Entry 1MFD (X-ray diffraction, 2.10 A resolution); this record covers chains L and H.

# Chain L
Name: IGG1-lambda SE155-4 fab (light chain)
Source organism: Mus musculus
Notes: antibody fragment or engineered binder
Sequence (215 residues; numbered 1 to 215; the number before each row is that of its first residue):
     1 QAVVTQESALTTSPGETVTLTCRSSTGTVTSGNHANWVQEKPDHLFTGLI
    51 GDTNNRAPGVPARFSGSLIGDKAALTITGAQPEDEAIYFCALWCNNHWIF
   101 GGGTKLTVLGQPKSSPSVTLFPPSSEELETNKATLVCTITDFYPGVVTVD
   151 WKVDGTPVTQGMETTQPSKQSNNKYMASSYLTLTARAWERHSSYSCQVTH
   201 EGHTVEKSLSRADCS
Unresolved in the structure: 213-215
Construct notes: conflict Thr28 (Ala47 in 387376), Ser31 (Thr50 in 387376), Gly32 (Ser51 in 387376), His34 (Tyr53 in 387376), Asp52 (Gly71 in 387376), Pro82 (Thr101 in 387376), Cys94 (Tyr113 in 387376), Asn95 (Ser114 in 387376), Ile99 (Val118 in 387376)
Disulfide bonds: Cys22-Cys90, Cys137-Cys196

# Chain H
Name: IGG1-lambda SE155-4 fab (heavy chain)
Source organism: Mus musculus
Notes: antibody fragment or engineered binder
Sequence (219 residues; numbered 251 to 469; the number before each row is that of its first residue):
   251 EVQVQQSGTVLARPGASVKMSCKASGYTFTNYWMHWIKQRPGQGLEWIGA
   301 IYPGNSATFYNHKFRAKTKLTAVTSTITAYMELSSLTNEDSAVYYCTRGG
   351 HGYYGDYWGQGASLTVSSAKTTPPSVYPLAPGSAAQTDSMVTLGCLVKGY
   401 FPEPVTVTWNSGSLSSGVHTFPAVLQSDLYTLSSSVTVPSSTWPSETVTC
   451 NVAHPASSTKVDKKIVPRC
Unresolved in the structure: 384-389, 469
Construct notes: conflict Arg468 (Asp240 in 208365)
Disulfide bonds: Cys272-Cys346, Cys395-Cys450

# Chain L / chain H interface
Residue-residue contacts (72):
  His34(L) - Gly352(H)
  Asn36(L) - Gly352(H)
  Asn36(L) - Tyr353(H)
  Asn36(L) - Tyr354(H)
  Val38(L) - Tyr354(H)
  Val38(L) - Trp358(H)  hydrophobic
  Glu40(L) - Gln289(H)
  His44(L) - Gln289(H)  hydrogen bond
  His44(L) - Val343(H)
  His44(L) - Tyr345(H)  hydrogen bond
  Phe46(L) - Gln289(H)
  Phe46(L) - Tyr345(H)
  Phe46(L) - Trp358(H)  hydrophobic
  Gly48(L) - Gly355(H)
  Gly48(L) - Asp356(H)  hydrogen bond (backbone-backbone)
  Gly51(L) - Tyr353(H)
  Asp52(L) - Gly352(H)  hydrogen bond (backbone-backbone)
  Pro58(L) - Tyr357(H)
  Phe89(L) - Leu295(H)  hydrophobic
  Trp93(L) - Trp297(H)  hydrophobic
  Trp93(L) - Phe309(H)  hydrophobic
  Asn96(L) - Trp297(H)
  His97(L) - Trp297(H)
  His97(L) - Tyr310(H)
  His97(L) - Asn311(H)
  His97(L) - His312(H)  hydrogen bond (side chain-backbone)
  Trp98(L) - His285(H)
  Trp98(L) - Trp297(H)
  Trp98(L) - Gly352(H)
  Trp98(L) - Tyr354(H)
  Phe100(L) - Ile287(H)  hydrophobic
  Phe100(L) - Leu295(H)  hydrophobic
  Phe100(L) - Trp297(H)
  Phe100(L) - Tyr354(H)
  Phe121(L) - Leu379(H)  hydrophobic
  Phe121(L) - Ala380(H)
  Phe121(L) - Thr392(H)
  Phe121(L) - Gly394(H)
  Pro122(L) - Arg468(H)
  Pro123(L) - Arg468(H)  hydrogen bond (backbone-side chain)
  Ser124(L) - Tyr377(H)
  Ser124(L) - Pro378(H)
  Ser124(L) - Arg468(H)
  Glu126(L) - Tyr377(H)
  Glu126(L) - Pro378(H)
  Glu126(L) - Lys463(H)  salt bridge
  Glu127(L) - Tyr377(H)
  Glu127(L) - Lys398(H)  salt bridge
  Thr130(L) - Tyr377(H)
  Lys132(L) - Lys398(H)
  Thr134(L) - Lys398(H)
  Val136(L) - Leu379(H)  hydrophobic
  Thr138(L) - Phe421(H)
  Thr140(L) - His419(H)
  Thr140(L) - Phe421(H)
  Glu163(L) - Leu425(H)
  Glu163(L) - Gln426(H)
  Thr165(L) - Pro422(H)
  Thr165(L) - Val424(H)
  Ser168(L) - Pro422(H)
  Gln170(L) - His419(H)
  Met176(L) - His419(H)
  Met176(L) - Thr420(H)
  Met176(L) - Phe421(H)  hydrophobic
  Ala177(L) - Phe421(H)
  Ser178(L) - Phe421(H)
  Tyr180(L) - Leu396(H)  hydrophobic
  Tyr180(L) - Gln426(H)
  Tyr180(L) - Thr431(H)
  Tyr180(L) - Leu432(H)
  Tyr180(L) - Ser433(H)  hydrogen bond
  Thr182(L) - Gln426(H)  hydrogen bond
Other interface residues (no listed pair), chain L (45 interface residues in all): Thr47, Ala57, Ala91, Thr119, Ser125, Ile139, Asp141, Gln166
Other interface residues (no listed pair), chain H (42 interface residues in all): Glu296, His351, Gln360, Leu393

# Summary
45 residues of chain L and 42 residues of chain H are in contact, with 8 hydrogen bonds and 2 salt bridges.
Among the polar pairs are Glu126(L)-Lys463(H), Glu127(L)-Lys398(H) and His44(L)-Gln289(H).
Here chain L is IGG1-lambda SE155-4 fab (light chain) and chain H is IGG1-lambda SE155-4 fab (heavy chain),
both from Mus musculus. Entry 1MFD (The solution structure of a trisaccharide-antibody complex: comparison of
NMR measurements with a crystal structure) was determined by X-ray diffraction.
